PDB entry 4B20 | X-ray diffraction, 2.75 A resolution | chains A and C of the 3 polymer chains in the assembly

# Chain A
Molecule: Endonuclease V
Organism: Thermotoga maritima
Notes: EC 3.1.21.7
UniProt: Q9X2H9 (NFI_THEMA); residue numbers follow UniProt; this construct covers 1-225
Chain sequence (225 residues; numbered 1 to 225; the number before each row is that of its first residue):
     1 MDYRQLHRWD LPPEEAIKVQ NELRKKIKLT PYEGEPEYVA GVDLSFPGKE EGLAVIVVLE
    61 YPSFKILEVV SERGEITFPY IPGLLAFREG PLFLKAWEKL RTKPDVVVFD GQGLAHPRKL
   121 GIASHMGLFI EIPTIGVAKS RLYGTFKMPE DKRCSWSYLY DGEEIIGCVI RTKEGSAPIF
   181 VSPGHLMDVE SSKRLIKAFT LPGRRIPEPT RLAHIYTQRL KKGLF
Unresolved in the structure: 225
Metal / ion sites: Mg2+: Asp43, Asp110 (shared with DG7(C) of chain C)
Swiss-Prot annotation at these positions:
  - region (Interaction with target DNA): Lys139 to Arg141, His214 to Lys221
  - binding site (Mg(2+)): Asp43, Asp110
  - site: Tyr80 (Interaction with target DNA)
Reported in the primary citation:
  - binding site for the 10-nt DNA strand: Pro79 to Pro82, Lys139, His214
  - binding site for the 7-nt DNA strand (chain C): Tyr80, Pro82, Gly83, Lys139
  - contacts within the chain: Gly83-His116
  - Mg2+ coordination: Asp43, Asp110
  - catalytic residues: Asp43, Asp110
  - mutagenesis - D43A: abolished catalytic activity (proposed by the authors, not directly observed)
  - specificity-determining residues: Gly83 (proposed by the authors, not directly observed)

# Chain C
Molecule: 7-nt DNA strand
Sequence (7 nucleotides; numbered 1 to 7; the number before each row is that of its first residue):
     1 GCGACAG
Unresolved in the structure: 1
Metal / ion sites: Mg2+: DG7 (shared with Asp43(A), Asp110(A) of chain A)

# Chain A / chain C interface
Pairs across the interface (26; chain A residue first):
  Asp43(A) with DG7(C), phosphate contact
  Tyr80(A) with DA6(C), hydrogen bond to the phosphate; DG7(C), stacking on the base
  Pro82(A) with DC5(C), base contact; DA6(C), phosphate contact
  Gly83(A) with DA6(C), hydrogen bond to the base
  Leu84(A) with DA6(C), base contact
  Leu85(A) with DA6(C), base contact; DG7(C), sugar contact
  Glu89(A) with DG7(C), phosphate contact
  Asp110(A) with DG7(C), phosphate contact
  Gly111(A) with DA6(C), base contact
  Gln112(A) with DA6(C), hydrogen bond to the base
  His116(A) with DA6(C), base contact
  Gly121(A) with DA6(C), base contact
  Ile122(A) with DA6(C), hydrogen bond to the base
  Ala138(A) with DA6(C), phosphate contact; DG7(C), phosphate contact
  Lys139(A) with DG7(C), salt bridge to the phosphate
  Ser140(A) with DA6(C), hydrogen bond to the phosphate; DG7(C), hydrogen bond to the phosphate
  Arg141(A) with DA4(C), phosphate contact; DC5(C), salt bridge to the phosphate; DA6(C), sugar contact
  Leu142(A) with DC5(C), phosphate contact; DA6(C), sugar contact
Also at the interface, not in a pair above, chain A (19 interface residues in all): Arg88

# In short
Chain A and chain C form an interface of 19 and 4 residues respectively, with 6 hydrogen bonds, 2 salt bridges
and 1 aromatic stacking contact. Polar contacts include Gly83(A)-DA6(C), Gln112(A)-DA6(C) and
Ile122(A)-DA6(C). The paper reports catalytic residues Asp43(A) and Asp110(A); D43A of chain A abolishes
catalytic activity.
Here chain A is Endonuclease V (Thermotoga maritima) and chain C is a 7-nt DNA strand. Entry 4B20 (Structural
basis of DNA loop recognition by Endonuclease V) was determined by X-ray diffraction.
